8BDS - chains A and B of the 4 polymer chains in the assembly; structure by X-ray diffraction, 1.72 A resolution.

== Chain A ==
Protein: Elongin-B
Organism: Homo sapiens
UniProtKB: Q15370 (ELOB_HUMAN); numbering as in UniProt (aligned over 1-104)
Chain sequence (104 residues; row label = number of the first residue in the row):
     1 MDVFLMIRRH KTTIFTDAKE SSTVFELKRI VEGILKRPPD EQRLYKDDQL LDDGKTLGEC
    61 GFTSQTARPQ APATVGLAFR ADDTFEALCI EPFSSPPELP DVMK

== Chain B ==
Protein: Elongin-C
Organism: Homo sapiens
UniProtKB: Q15369 (ELOC_HUMAN); residue numbers follow UniProt; this construct covers 17-112
Chain sequence (97 residues; row label = number of the first residue in the row):
    16 MMYVKLISSD GHEFIVKREH ALTSGTIKAM LSGPGQFAEN ETNEVNFREI PSHVLSKVCM
    76 YFTYKVRYTN SSTEIPEFPI APEIALELLM AANFLDC
Not modelled in the structure: 51-56
Construct notes: initiating methionine (16)

== Chain A / chain B interface ==
Contacting residue pairs (54):
  Phe-4(A) / Thr-78(B)
  Met-6(A) / Met-75(B)  hydrophobic
  Lys-11(A) / Asp-25(B)  hydrogen bond (side chain-backbone)
  Lys-11(A) / Gly-26(B)
  Lys-11(A) / His-27(B)
  Lys-11(A) / Glu-28(B)  hydrogen bond (backbone-backbone)
  Thr-12(A) / Glu-28(B)  hydrogen bond
  Thr-13(A) / Glu-28(B)  hydrogen bond (backbone-backbone)
  Thr-13(A) / Phe-29(B)
  Thr-13(A) / Ile-30(B)  hydrogen bond (backbone-backbone)
  Ile-14(A) / Ile-30(B)
  Phe-15(A) / Tyr-18(B)
  Phe-15(A) / Phe-29(B)  hydrophobic
  Phe-15(A) / Ile-30(B)  hydrogen bond (backbone-backbone)
  Phe-15(A) / Val-31(B)  hydrophobic
  Phe-15(A) / Ser-71(B)
  Phe-15(A) / Cys-74(B)  hydrophobic
  Phe-15(A) / Met-75(B)  hydrophobic
  Thr-16(A) / Tyr-18(B)  hydrogen bond
  Asp-17(A) / Lys-32(B)  salt bridge
  Ile-34(A) / Tyr-18(B)
  Ile-34(A) / Ile-30(B)  hydrophobic
  Leu-35(A) / Ile-30(B)  hydrophobic
  Arg-68(A) / Tyr-83(B)  hydrogen bond
  Pro-69(A) / Met-75(B)
  Pro-69(A) / Thr-78(B)
  Pro-69(A) / Tyr-79(B)  hydrophobic
  Pro-69(A) / Arg-82(B)
  Pro-69(A) / Tyr-83(B)  hydrophobic
  Gln-70(A) / Met-75(B)
  Gln-70(A) / Tyr-79(B)
  Gln-70(A) / Pro-91(B)
  Gln-70(A) / Phe-93(B)
  Gln-70(A) / Pro-94(B)
  Pro-72(A) / Met-75(B)
  Glu-91(A) / His-27(B)
  Pro-92(A) / His-27(B)  hydrogen bond (backbone-side chain)
  Phe-93(A) / His-27(B)
  Phe-93(A) / Phe-29(B)  hydrophobic
  Phe-93(A) / Ser-67(B)
  Phe-93(A) / His-68(B)
  Phe-93(A) / Ser-71(B)
  Ser-94(A) / Asp-25(B)
  Ser-94(A) / Pro-66(B)
  Ser-94(A) / Ser-67(B)  hydrogen bond (backbone-side chain)
  Ser-94(A) / His-68(B)  hydrogen bond
  Ser-95(A) / His-68(B)
  Pro-96(A) / His-68(B)
  Pro-96(A) / Glu-98(B)
  Pro-96(A) / Glu-102(B)
  Pro-97(A) / Glu-102(B)
  Leu-99(A) / Pro-97(B)
  Leu-99(A) / Glu-98(B)
  Met-103(A) / Leu-101(B)  hydrophobic
Interface residues without a listed pair, chain A (28 interface residues in all): Arg-8, His-10, Ile-30, Pro-100
Interface residues without a listed pair, chain B (27 interface residues in all): Glu-92

== In short ==
The interface between chain A and chain B involves 28 residues on one side and 27 on the other; the contacts
include 11 hydrogen bonds and 1 salt bridge. Among the polar pairs are Asp-17(A)/Lys-32(B),
Lys-11(A)/Asp-25(B) and Thr-12(A)/Glu-28(B).
Chain A is Elongin-B and chain B is Elongin-C, both from Homo sapiens; the structure, Ternary complex between
VCB, BRD4-BD1 and PROTAC 48, was determined by X-ray diffraction together with 8BDI, 8BDJ, 8BDL, 8BDM, 8BDN,
8BDO and 3 further entries from the same study.
